5DKG - chains A and B of the 4 polymer chains in the assembly; structure by X-ray diffraction, 2.15 A resolution.

[Chain A (and B)]
Protein: Estrogen receptor
From: Homo sapiens
Notes: fragment: ligand-binding domain; chain B of this document is another copy of the same molecule, construct and numbering; everything in this record applies to it too
UniProtKB: P03372 (ESR1_HUMAN); numbering as in UniProt (aligned over 298-554)
Sequence (257 residues; each row starts with the number of its first residue):
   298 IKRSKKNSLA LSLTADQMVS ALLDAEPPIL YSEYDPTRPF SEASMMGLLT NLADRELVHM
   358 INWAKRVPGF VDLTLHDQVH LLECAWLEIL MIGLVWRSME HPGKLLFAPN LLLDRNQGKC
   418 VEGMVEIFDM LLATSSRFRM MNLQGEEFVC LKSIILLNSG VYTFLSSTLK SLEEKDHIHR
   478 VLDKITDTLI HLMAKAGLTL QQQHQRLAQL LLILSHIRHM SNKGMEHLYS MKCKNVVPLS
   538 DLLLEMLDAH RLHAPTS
Disordered / not traced: 298-303, 462-471, 531-534, 549-554 (chain B: 298-304, 461-463, 530-531, 550-554)
Differences from the reference sequence: engineered mutation Ser537 (Tyr in P03372)
Residues lining bound ligands: t-butyl-substituted (5C7; 4,4'-[2-(4-tert-butylphenyl)prop-1-ene-1,1-diyl]diphenol): Met343, Leu346, Thr347, Leu349, Ala350, Glu353, Trp383, Leu384, Leu387, Met388, Leu391, Arg394, Phe404, Val418, Glu419, Gly420, Met421, Ile424, Leu428, Gly521, His524, Leu525, Met528, Leu536, Leu540

[Chain A / chain B interface]
Residue-residue contacts (53; chain A residue first):
  Ala430(A) - Tyr459(B)
  Arg434(A) - Tyr459(B)
  Arg434(A) - His476(B)
  Ile451(A) - Leu509(B)  hydrophobic
  Asn455(A) - Leu509(B)
  Tyr459(A) - Ala430(B)
  Tyr459(A) - Leu509(B)  hydrogen bond (side chain-backbone)
  Tyr459(A) - Ile510(B)
  Tyr459(A) - His513(B)
  His476(A) - Arg434(B)  hydrogen bond
  Asp480(A) - Gln502(B)
  Asp480(A) - Gln506(B)  hydrogen bond
  Thr483(A) - His501(B)
  Thr483(A) - Ala505(B)
  Asp484(A) - Gln498(B)  hydrogen bond
  Asp484(A) - His501(B)  salt bridge
  Asp484(A) - Gln502(B)  hydrogen bond
  Ile487(A) - His501(B)
  Leu497(A) - Leu497(B)  hydrophobic
  Gln498(A) - Asp484(B)  hydrogen bond
  His501(A) - Thr483(B)
  His501(A) - Asp484(B)  salt bridge
  His501(A) - Ile487(B)
  His501(A) - Leu504(B)
  Gln502(A) - Asp480(B)
  Gln502(A) - Asp484(B)  hydrogen bond
  Leu504(A) - His501(B)
  Ala505(A) - Thr483(B)
  Ala505(A) - Leu508(B)  hydrophobic
  Gln506(A) - Asp480(B)  hydrogen bond
  Leu508(A) - Ala505(B)  hydrophobic
  Leu509(A) - Ile451(B)  hydrophobic
  Leu509(A) - Asn455(B)
  Leu509(A) - Leu511(B)  hydrophobic
  Ile510(A) - Tyr459(B)
  Leu511(A) - Leu509(B)  hydrophobic
  Ser512(A) - Arg515(B)  hydrogen bond
  His513(A) - Asn455(B)  hydrogen bond (side chain-backbone)
  His513(A) - Ser456(B)
  His513(A) - Gly457(B)
  His513(A) - Tyr459(B)
  His513(A) - Arg515(B)  hydrogen bond
  Arg515(A) - Ser512(B)  hydrogen bond
  Arg515(A) - His513(B)
  Arg515(A) - His516(B)
  His516(A) - Arg515(B)  hydrogen bond
  His516(A) - Asn519(B)  hydrogen bond
  Asn519(A) - His516(B)  hydrogen bond
  Asn519(A) - Asn519(B)  hydrogen bond
  Glu523(A) - Tyr526(B)  hydrogen bond
  Tyr526(A) - Lys520(B)
  Tyr526(A) - Glu523(B)  hydrogen bond
  His547(A) - Lys520(B)
Other interface residues (no listed pair), chain A (30 interface residues in all): Leu479
Other interface residues (no listed pair), chain B (33 interface residues in all): Val458, Leu479

[Summary]
30 residues of chain A face 33 of chain B across their interface; the contacts include 18 hydrogen bonds and 2
salt bridges. Polar pairs include Asp484(A)-His501(B), Tyr459(A)-Leu509(B) and His476(A)-Arg434(B). Chain A
binds t-butyl-substituted.
Both chains are Estrogen receptor (Homo sapiens). Entry 5DKG (Crystal Structure of the ER-alpha Ligand-binding
Domain in complex with a t-butyl-substituted, methyl, triaryl-ethylene derivative
4,4'-[2-(4-tert-butylphenyl)prop-1-ene-1,1-diyl]diphenol) was determined by X-ray diffraction (same
publication as 4ZN7, 4ZNH, 4ZNS, 4ZNT, 4ZNU, 4ZNV and 50 further entries).
